Entry 6MUF (X-ray diffraction, 2.91 A resolution); this record covers chains G and H of the 6 polymer chains in the assembly.

== Chain G ==
Name: Envelope glycoprotein gp160
From: Human immunodeficiency virus 1
Notes: fragment: gp120
UniProtKB: B3UES2 (B3UES2_9HIV1); the construct lacks a stretch of the UniProt sequence and is renumbered around it, so the offset changes along the chain: 31-135 = UniProt 29-133; 153-184 = UniProt 155-186; 189-309 = UniProt 198-318; 312-321 = UniProt 319-328; 3 more segments
Chain sequence (489 residues; each row starts with the number of its first residue; note: 27 numbers in that range are skipped by the numbering (no residue carries them; nothing is unmodelled there); a row labelled like 135A-135U holds insertion residues (135A, then the next letters in order)):
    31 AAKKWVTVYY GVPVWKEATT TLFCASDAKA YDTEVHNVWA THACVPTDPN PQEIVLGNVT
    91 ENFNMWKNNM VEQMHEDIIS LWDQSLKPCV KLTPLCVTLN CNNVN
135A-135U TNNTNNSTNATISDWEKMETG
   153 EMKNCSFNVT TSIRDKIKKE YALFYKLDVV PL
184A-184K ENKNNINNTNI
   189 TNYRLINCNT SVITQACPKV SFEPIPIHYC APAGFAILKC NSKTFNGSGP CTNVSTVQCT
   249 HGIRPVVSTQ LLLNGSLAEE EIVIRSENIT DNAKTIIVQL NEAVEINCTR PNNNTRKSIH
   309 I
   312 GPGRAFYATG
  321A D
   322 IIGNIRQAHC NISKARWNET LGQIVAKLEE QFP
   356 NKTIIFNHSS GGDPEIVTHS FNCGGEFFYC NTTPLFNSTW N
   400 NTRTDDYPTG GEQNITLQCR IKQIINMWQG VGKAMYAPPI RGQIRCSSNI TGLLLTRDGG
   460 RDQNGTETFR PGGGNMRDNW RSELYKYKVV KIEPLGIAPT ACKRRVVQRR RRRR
Not modelled in the structure: 31, 59-64, 135A-135U, 184A-184K, 356, 366-368, 400-410, 458-462, 505-513
Disulfides: Cys-54/Cys-74, Cys-119/Cys-205, Cys-126/Cys-196, Cys-131/Cys-157, Cys-218/Cys-247, Cys-228/Cys-239, Cys-296/Cys-331, Cys-378/Cys-445, Cys-385/Cys-418
Glycans and other covalent adducts: glycan linked to Asn-88, Asn-332; N-acetylglucosamine (NAG) linked to Asn-156, Asn-160, Asn-197, Asn-234, Asn-262, Asn-276, Asn-295, Asn-301, Asn-386, Asn-413, Asn-448
Construct notes: conflict Cys-501 (Ala505 in B3UES2); expression tag (508-513)

== Chain H ==
Name: 3H109L Fab heavy chain
From: Homo sapiens
Notes: antibody fragment or engineered binder
Chain sequence (244 residues; numbered 1 to 223 plus 21 insertion-coded residues; the number before each row is that of its first residue; a row labelled like 82A-82C holds insertion residues (82A, then the next letters in order)):
     1 QVQLQESGPG LVKPSETLSL TCTVSGGSIS NYYWSWIRQS PGKGLEWIGY ISDSESTNYN
    61 PSLKSRVIIS VDTSKNQLSL KL
82A-82C NSV
    83 TAADSAIYYC ARAQQGKR
100A-100R IYGMVSFGEFFYYYYMDV
   101 WGKGTTVTVS SASTKGPSVF PLAPSSKSTS GGTAALGCLV KDYFPEPVTV SWNSGALTSG
   161 VHTFPAVLQS SGLYSLSSVV TVPSSSLGTQ TYICNVNHKP SNTKVDKKVE PKSCDKGLEV
   221 LFQ
Not modelled in the structure: 126-131, 212-223
Disulfides: Cys-22/Cys-92, Cys-138/Cys-194

== Chain G / chain H interface ==
Contacting residue pairs (12; chain G residue first):
  Asn-325(G) / Tyr-100B(H)
  Ile-326(G) / Tyr-100B(H)
  Ile-326(G) / Glu-100I(H)
  Arg-327(G) / Tyr-100B(H)
  Arg-327(G) / Gly-100C(H)
  Arg-327(G) / Glu-100I(H)  salt bridge
  Gln-328(G) / Phe-100G(H)
  Gln-328(G) / Glu-100I(H)
  His-330(G) / Met-100D(H)
  His-330(G) / Phe-100G(H)
  Thr-415(G) / Phe-100G(H)
  Gln-417(G) / Phe-100G(H)

== Summary ==
Chain G and chain H form an interface of 7 and 5 residues respectively; the contacts include 1 salt bridge.
Its one salt-bridged contact is Arg-327(G)/Glu-100I(H). N-acetylglucosamine is covalently linked to Asn-88(G),
Asn-156(G), Asn-160(G), Asn-197(G), Asn-234(G) and Asn-262(G) and 7 more.
Chain G is Envelope glycoprotein gp160 (Human immunodeficiency virus 1) and chain H is 3H109L Fab heavy chain
(Homo sapiens); the structure, Crystal Structure of HIV-1 B41 SOSIP.664 Prefusion Env Trimer in Complex with
Human Antibodies 3H109L and ..., was determined by X-ray diffraction (same publication as 6MTJ, 6MTN, 6MU6,
6MU7, 6MU8 and 6MUG).
